Entry 4Y7N (X-ray diffraction, 3.30 A resolution); this record covers chains A and B of the 13 polymer chains in the assembly.

# Chain A
Molecule: DNA-directed RNA polymerase II subunit RPB1
Source organism: Saccharomyces cerevisiae (strain ATCC 204508 / S288c)
Notes: EC 2.7.7.6
Reference sequence: P04050 (RPB1_YEAST); residue numbers follow UniProt; this construct covers 1-1733
Sequence (1733 residues; each row starts with the number of its first residue):
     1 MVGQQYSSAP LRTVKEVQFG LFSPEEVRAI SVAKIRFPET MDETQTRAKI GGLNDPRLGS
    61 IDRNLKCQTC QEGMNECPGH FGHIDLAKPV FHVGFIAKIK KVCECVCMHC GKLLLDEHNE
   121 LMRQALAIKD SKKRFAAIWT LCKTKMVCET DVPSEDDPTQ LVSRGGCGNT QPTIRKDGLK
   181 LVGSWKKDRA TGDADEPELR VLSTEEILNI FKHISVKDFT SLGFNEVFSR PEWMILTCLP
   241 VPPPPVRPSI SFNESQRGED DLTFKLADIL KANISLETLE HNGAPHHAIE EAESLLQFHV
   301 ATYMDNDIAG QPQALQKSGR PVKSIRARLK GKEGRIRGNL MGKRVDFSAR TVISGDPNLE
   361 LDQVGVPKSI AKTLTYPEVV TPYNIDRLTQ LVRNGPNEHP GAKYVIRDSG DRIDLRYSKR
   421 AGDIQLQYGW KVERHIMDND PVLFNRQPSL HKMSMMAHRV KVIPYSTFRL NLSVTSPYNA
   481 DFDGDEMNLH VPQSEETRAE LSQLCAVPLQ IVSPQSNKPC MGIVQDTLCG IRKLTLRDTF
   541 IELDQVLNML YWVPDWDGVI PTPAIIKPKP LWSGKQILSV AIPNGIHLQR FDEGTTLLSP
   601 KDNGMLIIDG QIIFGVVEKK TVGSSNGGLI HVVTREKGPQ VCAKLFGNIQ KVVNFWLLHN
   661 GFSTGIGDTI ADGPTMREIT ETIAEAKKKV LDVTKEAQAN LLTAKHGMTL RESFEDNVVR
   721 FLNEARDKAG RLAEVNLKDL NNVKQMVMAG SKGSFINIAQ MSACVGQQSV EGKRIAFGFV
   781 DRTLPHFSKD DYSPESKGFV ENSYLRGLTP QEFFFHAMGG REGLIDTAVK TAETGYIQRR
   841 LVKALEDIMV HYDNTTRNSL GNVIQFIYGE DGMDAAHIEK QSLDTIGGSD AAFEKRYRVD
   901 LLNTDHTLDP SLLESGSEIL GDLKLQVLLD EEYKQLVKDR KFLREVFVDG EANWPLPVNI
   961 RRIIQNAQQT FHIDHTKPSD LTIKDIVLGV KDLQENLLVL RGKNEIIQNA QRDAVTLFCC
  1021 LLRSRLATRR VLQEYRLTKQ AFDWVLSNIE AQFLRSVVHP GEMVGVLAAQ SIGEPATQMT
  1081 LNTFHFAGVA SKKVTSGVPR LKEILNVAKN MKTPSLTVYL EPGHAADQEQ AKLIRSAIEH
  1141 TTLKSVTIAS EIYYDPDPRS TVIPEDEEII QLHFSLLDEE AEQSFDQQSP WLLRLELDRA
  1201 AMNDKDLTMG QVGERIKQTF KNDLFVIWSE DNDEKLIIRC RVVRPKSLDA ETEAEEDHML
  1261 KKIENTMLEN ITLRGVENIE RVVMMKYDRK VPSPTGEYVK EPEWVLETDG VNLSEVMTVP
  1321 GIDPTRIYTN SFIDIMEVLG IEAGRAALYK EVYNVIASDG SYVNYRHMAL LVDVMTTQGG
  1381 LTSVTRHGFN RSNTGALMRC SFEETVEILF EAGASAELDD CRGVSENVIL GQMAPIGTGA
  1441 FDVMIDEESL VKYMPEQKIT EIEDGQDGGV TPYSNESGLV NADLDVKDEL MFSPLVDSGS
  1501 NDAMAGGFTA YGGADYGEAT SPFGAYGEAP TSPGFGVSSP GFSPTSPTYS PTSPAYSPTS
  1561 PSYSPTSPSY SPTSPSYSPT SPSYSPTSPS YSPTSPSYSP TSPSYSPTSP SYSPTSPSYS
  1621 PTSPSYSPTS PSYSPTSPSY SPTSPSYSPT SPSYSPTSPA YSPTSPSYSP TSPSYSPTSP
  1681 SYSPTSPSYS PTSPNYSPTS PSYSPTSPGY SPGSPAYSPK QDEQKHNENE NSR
Disordered / not traced: 1-2, 149-150, 155-160, 187-198, 1082-1091, 1177-1186, 1244-1253, 1446-1733
Swiss-Prot annotation at these positions:
  - region: P248 to D260 (Lid loop), N306 to K323 (Rudder loop), P810 to E822 (Bridging helix)
  - binding site (Zn(2+)): C67, C70, C77, H80, C107, C110, C148, C167
  - binding site (Mg(2+)): D481, D483, D485
  - modified residue: T1471 (Phosphothreonine)
  - cross-link (Glycyl lysine isopeptide (Lys-Gly)): K695 (interchain with G-Cter in ubiquitin), K1246 (interchain with G-Cter in ubiquitin), K1350 (interchain with G-Cter in ubiquitin)
  - natural variant: S1653 to P1659 (deletion: In strain: A364A)
  - mutagenesis: K1246 (K1246R: Impairs ubiquitination during transcription stress)

# Chain B
Molecule: DNA-directed RNA polymerase II subunit RPB2
Source organism: Saccharomyces cerevisiae (strain ATCC 204508 / S288c)
Notes: EC 2.7.7.6
Reference sequence: P08518 (RPB2_YEAST); numbering as in UniProt (aligned over 1-1224)
Sequence (1224 residues; row label = number of the first residue in the row):
     1 MSDLANSEKY YDEDPYGFED ESAPITAEDS WAVISAFFRE KGLVSQQLDS FNQFVDYTLQ
    61 DIICEDSTLI LEQLAQHTTE SDNISRKYEI SFGKIYVTKP MVNESDGVTH ALYPQEARLR
   121 NLTYSSGLFV DVKKRTYEAI DVPGRELKYE LIAEESEDDS ESGKVFIGRL PIMLRSKNCY
   181 LSEATESDLY KLKECPFDMG GYFIINGSEK VLIAQERSAG NIVQVFKKAA PSPISHVAEI
   241 RSALEKGSRF ISTLQVKLYG REGSSARTIK ATLPYIKQDI PIVIIFRALG IIPDGEILEH
   301 ICYDVNDWQM LEMLKPCVED GFVIQDRETA LDFIGRRGTA LGIKKEKRIQ YAKDILQKEF
   361 LPHITQLEGF ESRKAFFLGY MINRLLLCAL DRKDQDDRDH FGKKRLDLAG PLLAQLFKTL
   421 FKKLTKDIFR YMQRTVEEAH DFNMKLAINA KTITSGLKYA LATGNWGEQK KAMSSRAGVS
   481 QVLNRYTYSS TLSHLRRTNT PIGRDGKLAK PRQLHNTHWG LVCPAETPEG QACGLVKNLS
   541 LMSCISVGTD PMPIITFLSE WGMEPLEDYV PHQSPDATRV FVNGVWHGVH RNPARLMETL
   601 RTLRRKGDIN PEVSMIRDIR EKELKIFTDA GRVYRPLFIV EDDESLGHKE LKVRKGHIAK
   661 LMATEYQDIE GGFEDVEEYT WSSLLNEGLV EYIDAEEEES ILIAMQPEDL EPAEANEEND
   721 LDVDPAKRIR VSHHATTFTH CEIHPSMILG VAASIIPFPD HNQSPRNTYQ SAMGKQAMGV
   781 FLTNYNVRMD TMANILYYPQ KPLGTTRAME YLKFRELPAG QNAIVAIACY SGYNQEDSMI
   841 MNQSSIDRGL FRSLFFRSYM DQEKKYGMSI TETFEKPQRT NTLRMKHGTY DKLDDDGLIA
   901 PGVRVSGEDV IIGKTTPISP DEEELGQRTA YHSKRDASTP LRSTENGIVD QVLVTTNQDG
   961 LKFVKVRVRT TKIPQIGDKF ASRHGQKGTI GITYRREDMP FTAEGIVPDL IINPHAIPSR
  1021 MTVAHLIECL LSKVAALSGN EGDASPFTDI TVEGISKLLR EHGYQSRGFE VMYNGHTGKK
  1081 LMAQIFFGPT YYQRLRHMVD DKIHARARGP MQVLTRQPVE GRSRDGGLRF GEMERDCMIA
  1141 HGAASFLKER LMEASDAFRV HICGICGLMT VIAKLNHNQF ECKGCDNKID IYQIHIPYAA
  1201 KLLFQELMAM NITPRLYTDR SRDF
Disordered / not traced: 1-19, 71-89, 135-163, 336-344, 438-445, 503-508, 669-677, 716-721, 920-932, 1222-1224
Reported in the primary citation:
  - binding site for the 29-nt DNA strand: Q531
  - conformationally variable residues (side-chain flip): Q531
  - mutagenesis - Q531A (2.6-fold): increased catalytic activity on GTP
  - mutagenesis - Q531H: unchanged catalytic activity on GTP

# Interface between chain A and chain B
Contacting residue pairs - 398 pairs, chain A then chain B:
  Q4(A) - F1158(B)
  Q4(A) - R1159(B)  hydrogen bond (side chain-backbone)
  Q5(A) - R1159(B)  hydrogen bond (backbone-side chain)
  Y6(A) - R1159(B)
  Y6(A) - L1175(B)
  S7(A) - R1159(B)
  S7(A) - H1161(B)  hydrogen bond
  S7(A) - L1175(B)
  S7(A) - Q1193(B)
  S8(A) - N1178(B)
  A9(A) - I1191(B)  hydrophobic
  A9(A) - Q1193(B)
  P10(A) - I1191(B)
  P10(A) - Q1193(B)  hydrogen bond (backbone-backbone)
  L11(A) - Q1193(B)
  L11(A) - H1195(B)
  R12(A) - Y1192(B)  hydrogen bond
  R12(A) - Q1193(B)  hydrogen bond (backbone-backbone)
  R12(A) - I1194(B)
  R12(A) - T1218(B)
  T13(A) - T1218(B)
  V14(A) - Y1217(B)
  K15(A) - Y1217(B)  hydrogen bond (backbone-backbone)
  K15(A) - T1218(B)  hydrogen bond (side chain-backbone)
  K15(A) - D1219(B)
  K15(A) - R1220(B)  hydrogen bond (backbone-side chain)
  E16(A) - R1215(B)
  E16(A) - Y1217(B)  hydrogen bond (backbone-backbone)
  E16(A) - D1219(B)
  E16(A) - S1221(B)
  V17(A) - R1215(B)
  Q18(A) - T1213(B)
  Q18(A) - R1215(B)  hydrogen bond (backbone-backbone)
  Q18(A) - Y1217(B)
  F19(A) - T1213(B)
  G20(A) - I1212(B)
  G20(A) - T1213(B)  hydrogen bond (backbone-backbone)
  L21(A) - N1211(B)
  L21(A) - T1213(B)  hydrogen bond (backbone-side chain)
  F22(A) - L1168(B)  hydrophobic
  F22(A) - M1208(B)  hydrophobic
  F22(A) - N1211(B)  hydrogen bond (backbone-backbone)
  F22(A) - T1213(B)
  E26(A) - C1166(B)
  E26(A) - R1215(B)  salt bridge
  A29(A) - K1183(B)  hydrogen bond (backbone-side chain)
  I30(A) - L1168(B)  hydrophobic
  I30(A) - T1170(B)
  I30(A) - K1183(B)
  I30(A) - G1184(B)
  S31(A) - K1183(B)  hydrogen bond (backbone-side chain)
  T69(A) - K1174(B)
  C70(A) - K1174(B)
  Q71(A) - N1176(B)
  E72(A) - L1175(B)
  M74(A) - R1116(B)  hydrogen bond (backbone-side chain)
  N75(A) - R1116(B)  hydrogen bond (backbone-side chain)
  E76(A) - F1158(B)
  E76(A) - R1159(B)  salt bridge
  P78(A) - K1201(B)
  P78(A) - Q1205(B)  hydrogen bond (backbone-side chain)
  G79(A) - Q1205(B)  hydrogen bond (backbone-side chain)
  H80(A) - V1171(B)
  F81(A) - Q1205(B)
  F81(A) - M1208(B)  hydrophobic
  F81(A) - A1209(B)
  H92(A) - M1210(B)
  H92(A) - N1211(B)
  L236(A) - N1211(B)
  C238(A) - N1211(B)
  P240(A) - M1208(B)
  P240(A) - A1209(B)  hydrophobic
  P240(A) - N1211(B)
  P242(A) - A1209(B)  hydrophobic
  P245(A) - L1114(B)
  P245(A) - Y1198(B)
  P245(A) - K1201(B)
  V246(A) - L1114(B)
  V246(A) - Q1205(B)
  V246(A) - E1206(B)
  E254(A) - I918(B)
  Y303(A) - A1209(B)
  M304(A) - M1210(B)  hydrophobic
  R320(A) - K471(B)
  I325(A) - E1206(B)
  I325(A) - M1210(B)  hydrophobic
  R328(A) - E1206(B)  salt bridge
  L329(A) - E1206(B)
  L329(A) - M1210(B)  hydrophobic
  R335(A) - L1202(B)
  R335(A) - E1206(B)  salt bridge
  I336(A) - L1203(B)  hydrophobic
  R337(A) - R1129(B)  hydrogen bond (backbone-side chain)
  R337(A) - E1132(B)  salt bridge
  G338(A) - R1129(B)
  N339(A) - T1115(B)
  N339(A) - Q1117(B)  hydrogen bond
  N339(A) - A1199(B)
  L340(A) - A1199(B)  hydrophobic
  L340(A) - A1200(B)
  L340(A) - L1203(B)  hydrophobic
  M341(A) - E1132(B)
  M341(A) - R1135(B)
  G342(A) - F1130(B)
  K343(A) - F1130(B)  hydrogen bond (backbone-backbone)
  K343(A) - L1151(B)  hydrogen bond (side chain-backbone)
  K343(A) - S1155(B)
  K343(A) - D1156(B)  salt bridge
  K343(A) - P1197(B)
  R344(A) - P1118(B)
  R344(A) - V1119(B)
  R344(A) - E1120(B)  salt bridge
  R344(A) - G1127(B)  hydrogen bond (side chain-backbone)
  R344(A) - L1128(B)
  R344(A) - R1129(B)
  R344(A) - S1155(B)  hydrogen bond (backbone-side chain)
  V345(A) - P1118(B)
  V345(A) - G1127(B)
  V345(A) - L1128(B)  hydrogen bond (backbone-backbone)
  V345(A) - R1150(B)
  V345(A) - A1154(B)  hydrophobic
  D346(A) - R1106(B)  salt bridge
  D346(A) - A1107(B)
  D346(A) - R1108(B)
  D346(A) - P1118(B)
  D346(A) - R1150(B)  hydrogen bond (backbone-side chain)
  D346(A) - A1154(B)
  D346(A) - S1155(B)
  F347(A) - R1106(B)  hydrogen bond (backbone-backbone)
  F347(A) - A1107(B)  hydrogen bond (backbone-backbone)
  F347(A) - R1150(B)  hydrogen bond (backbone-side chain)
  S348(A) - A1105(B)
  S348(A) - R1106(B)  hydrogen bond (backbone-backbone)
  S348(A) - G1127(B)
  S348(A) - L1128(B)  hydrogen bond (side chain-backbone)
  A349(A) - H1104(B)
  A349(A) - A1105(B)  hydrophobic
  A349(A) - L1128(B)
  R350(A) - I1103(B)
  R350(A) - H1104(B)  hydrogen bond (backbone-backbone)
  R350(A) - L1128(B)
  T351(A) - I1103(B)
  V352(A) - G977(B)
  G355(A) - Y833(B)
  D356(A) - Y833(B)  hydrogen bond
  P357(A) - S831(B)
  P357(A) - G832(B)
  P357(A) - Y833(B)
  N358(A) - Y833(B)
  I370(A) - I1103(B)  hydrophobic
  I370(A) - A1105(B)  hydrophobic
  T373(A) - A1107(B)
  L374(A) - R1106(B)
  R412(A) - R1108(B)
  E433(A) - R1108(B)  salt bridge
  L443(A) - M1138(B)  hydrophobic
  L443(A) - F1146(B)  hydrophobic
  N445(A) - E1134(B)
  Q447(A) - E1134(B)
  S449(A) - M1133(B)
  S449(A) - E1134(B)  hydrogen bond
  S449(A) - C1137(B)
  H451(A) - C1137(B)  hydrogen bond (backbone-side chain)
  K452(A) - C1137(B)
  K452(A) - A1140(B)
  K452(A) - H1141(B)  hydrogen bond (backbone-side chain)
  M455(A) - F1130(B)  hydrophobic
  M455(A) - E1134(B)
  M455(A) - C1137(B)  hydrophobic
  M455(A) - M1138(B)  hydrophobic
  M455(A) - H1141(B)  hydrogen bond (backbone-side chain)
  S466(A) - Q975(B)  hydrogen bond
  S466(A) - V1099(B)
  S466(A) - D1100(B)  hydrogen bond
  S466(A) - I1103(B)
  T467(A) - I976(B)
  T467(A) - G977(B)
  R469(A) - Y833(B)
  R469(A) - I976(B)
  R469(A) - G991(B)  hydrogen bond (side chain-backbone)
  L472(A) - Q835(B)
  T475(A) - E836(B)
  D481(A) - E836(B)
  F482(A) - Q835(B)
  F482(A) - E836(B)  hydrogen bond (backbone-backbone)
  F482(A) - D837(B)
  F482(A) - S838(B)
  F482(A) - T989(B)  hydrogen bond (backbone-backbone)
  D483(A) - D837(B)  hydrogen bond (backbone-backbone)
  D483(A) - K979(B)
  D483(A) - K987(B)
  D483(A) - G988(B)
  D483(A) - T989(B)
  G484(A) - T989(B)
  E486(A) - K1102(B)  salt bridge
  N488(A) - L1128(B)
  H490(A) - F1130(B)
  H490(A) - R1150(B)  hydrogen bond
  V491(A) - R1150(B)  hydrogen bond (backbone-side chain)
  P492(A) - E1149(B)
  Q493(A) - E1149(B)  hydrogen bond (backbone-side chain)
  S494(A) - E1149(B)  hydrogen bond (backbone-side chain)
  T497(A) - F1146(B)
  T497(A) - E1149(B)
  E500(A) - A1143(B)
  E500(A) - A1144(B)  hydrogen bond (side chain-backbone)
  E500(A) - S1145(B)  hydrogen bond (side chain-backbone)
  E500(A) - F1146(B)  hydrogen bond (side chain-backbone)
  L501(A) - F1146(B)  hydrophobic
  C505(A) - M1138(B)  hydrophobic
  C505(A) - H1141(B)
  Q510(A) - H1141(B)  hydrogen bond
  V524(A) - Q835(B)
  Q525(A) - Q835(B)
  Q525(A) - E836(B)  hydrogen bond
  Q525(A) - N1013(B)
  Q525(A) - H1015(B)  hydrogen bond
  D526(A) - C829(B)  hydrogen bond
  D526(A) - G832(B)
  D526(A) - Q835(B)  hydrogen bond (backbone-side chain)
  D526(A) - N1013(B)  hydrogen bond
  D526(A) - H1015(B)  salt bridge
  C529(A) - H1015(B)
  L657(A) - C829(B)  hydrophobic
  L658(A) - Y830(B)
  L658(A) - N1074(B)  hydrogen bond (backbone-side chain)
  H659(A) - N1074(B)  hydrogen bond
  H659(A) - T1077(B)
  H659(A) - K1080(B)
  H659(A) - L1081(B)
  N660(A) - L1081(B)
  N660(A) - M1082(B)  hydrogen bond (backbone-backbone)
  N660(A) - A1083(B)  hydrogen bond (backbone-backbone)
  G661(A) - A1083(B)
  F662(A) - A828(B)
  F662(A) - C829(B)  hydrogen bond (backbone-backbone)
  F662(A) - A1083(B)
  S663(A) - I827(B)  hydrogen bond (side chain-backbone)
  S663(A) - Q1084(B)
  S663(A) - I1085(B)
  S663(A) - F1086(B)  hydrogen bond (side chain-backbone)
  T664(A) - I827(B)
  T664(A) - P1014(B)
  T664(A) - F1086(B)
  G665(A) - L1026(B)
  G665(A) - F1069(B)
  G665(A) - F1086(B)
  I666(A) - L1026(B)  hydrophobic
  I666(A) - L1030(B)  hydrophobic
  I666(A) - R1067(B)
  I666(A) - F1086(B)  hydrophobic
  G667(A) - R1067(B)
  I670(A) - R1067(B)
  N742(A) - F1069(B)
  V743(A) - P1018(B)  hydrophobic
  M746(A) - P1014(B)
  M746(A) - H1015(B)
  S751(A) - H1015(B)  hydrogen bond
  K752(A) - H1015(B)
  K752(A) - P1018(B)
  K752(A) - S1019(B)  hydrogen bond
  K752(A) - R1020(B)
  N757(A) - P1018(B)
  N757(A) - S1019(B)
  N757(A) - M1021(B)  hydrogen bond
  Q760(A) - M1021(B)
  M761(A) - M1021(B)  hydrophobic
  M761(A) - V1023(B)  hydrophobic
  V770(A) - Q513(B)
  E771(A) - K510(B)
  A776(A) - N516(B)
  G778(A) - D397(B)
  G778(A) - H400(B)
  G778(A) - H515(B)
  G778(A) - N516(B)
  F779(A) - N516(B)
  F779(A) - T517(B)
  F779(A) - E698(B)
  F779(A) - E699(B)
  V780(A) - E699(B)  hydrogen bond (backbone-side chain)
  R782(A) - E698(B)  hydrogen bond (side chain-backbone)
  R782(A) - E699(B)  hydrogen bond (side chain-backbone)
  R782(A) - S700(B)
  R782(A) - I701(B)  hydrogen bond (side chain-backbone)
  R782(A) - L702(B)
  T783(A) - N516(B)  hydrogen bond (backbone-side chain)
  P785(A) - E698(B)
  P785(A) - I701(B)
  P785(A) - L702(B)
  P785(A) - I703(B)  hydrogen bond (backbone-backbone)
  H786(A) - W519(B)
  H786(A) - I703(B)
  H786(A) - M705(B)
  H786(A) - E742(B)  salt bridge
  F787(A) - L702(B)
  S788(A) - A735(B)
  K789(A) - R620(B)
  E795(A) - V731(B)
  E801(A) - I729(B)
  N802(A) - R728(B)
  N802(A) - I729(B)  hydrogen bond (side chain-backbone)
  Y804(A) - H761(B)  hydrogen bond (backbone-side chain)
  Y804(A) - N762(B)
  Y804(A) - Q763(B)
  Y804(A) - M1021(B)  hydrophobic
  Y804(A) - V1023(B)  hydrophobic
  L805(A) - H761(B)  hydrogen bond (backbone-side chain)
  R806(A) - P725(B)
  R806(A) - A726(B)
  R806(A) - K727(B)
  R806(A) - R728(B)
  R806(A) - I729(B)
  R806(A) - H761(B)
  G807(A) - R728(B)
  G807(A) - D760(B)
  G807(A) - H761(B)
  L808(A) - R728(B)  hydrogen bond (backbone-side chain)
  L808(A) - D760(B)  hydrogen bond (backbone-backbone)
  T809(A) - R728(B)
  T809(A) - I729(B)
  P810(A) - W519(B)
  P810(A) - M705(B)  hydrophobic
  P810(A) - P745(B)  hydrophobic
  P810(A) - F1047(B)
  Q811(A) - M705(B)  hydrogen bond
  F813(A) - I748(B)  hydrophobic
  F813(A) - L749(B)  hydrophobic
  F813(A) - P759(B)
  F813(A) - N767(B)
  F813(A) - F1047(B)  hydrophobic
  F814(A) - L514(B)  hydrophobic
  F814(A) - N516(B)
  F814(A) - W519(B)  hydrophobic
  H816(A) - Q763(B)
  H816(A) - S764(B)  hydrogen bond (backbone-side chain)
  A817(A) - L514(B)  hydrophobic
  A817(A) - P524(B)  hydrophobic
  A817(A) - S764(B)
  M818(A) - L514(B)
  M818(A) - N516(B)
  G820(A) - S764(B)
  R821(A) - R512(B)  hydrogen bond (side chain-backbone)
  R821(A) - P524(B)  hydrogen bond (side chain-backbone)
  R821(A) - T527(B)
  R821(A) - G534(B)
  E822(A) - Q513(B)
  L824(A) - P765(B)  hydrophobic
  L824(A) - T768(B)
  L824(A) - Y769(B)
  I825(A) - R512(B)
  I825(A) - Q513(B)
  I825(A) - C533(B)  hydrophobic
  A828(A) - G530(B)
  R839(A) - E1132(B)  salt bridge
  V842(A) - D1136(B)
  K843(A) - E1132(B)
  K843(A) - R1135(B)
  E846(A) - R1135(B)  salt bridge
  M1063(A) - I1139(B)
  V1066(A) - D1136(B)
  V1066(A) - I1139(B)  hydrophobic
  Q1070(A) - D1136(B)
  Q1070(A) - C1137(B)
  K1144(A) - E262(B)  salt bridge
  K1261(A) - K315(B)
  N1265(A) - G263(B)  hydrogen bond (side chain-backbone)
  N1265(A) - S265(B)  hydrogen bond
  E1269(A) - E262(B)
  L1409(A) - L1207(B)  hydrophobic
  L1409(A) - I1212(B)
  F1410(A) - M1210(B)  hydrophobic
  F1410(A) - I1212(B)  hydrophobic
  D1420(A) - R1220(B)  hydrogen bond (backbone-side chain)
  V1424(A) - I1139(B)  hydrophobic
  V1428(A) - R1135(B)
  V1428(A) - L1151(B)  hydrophobic
  I1429(A) - P1197(B)
  I1429(A) - A1200(B)
  L1430(A) - H1195(B)
  L1430(A) - I1196(B)
  L1430(A) - P1197(B)
  L1430(A) - F1204(B)  hydrophobic
  G1431(A) - K1148(B)
  G1431(A) - M1152(B)
  G1431(A) - P1197(B)
  Q1432(A) - K1148(B)
  M1433(A) - A1144(B)  hydrophobic
  M1433(A) - S1145(B)  hydrogen bond
  M1433(A) - K1148(B)
  A1434(A) - A1144(B)
  I1436(A) - I1139(B)
  I1436(A) - G1142(B)
  I1436(A) - A1144(B)
  G1437(A) - G1142(B)
  T1438(A) - G1142(B)  hydrogen bond (backbone-backbone)
  T1438(A) - A1144(B)
  T1438(A) - S1145(B)
  G1439(A) - A1144(B)
Also at the interface, not in a pair above, chain A (218 interface residues in all): V27, R28, V32, F228, W233, P243, P248, R326, I353, S354, S369, K403, P448, Y465, L504, T527, E542, Q545, N654, D668, G753, I775, D781, L784, E812, S1401, V1406, G1413, R1422, S1425
Also at the interface, not in a pair above, chain B (202 interface residues in all): A472, H518, A704, R730, N834, Y866, I990, I992, T993, I1017, I1027, V1052, E1053, H1076, K1079, G1109, G1131, L1147, E1153, V1160, I1172, A1173, H1177, F1180, P1214, L1216

# Summary
218 residues of chain A face 202 of chain B across their interface, with 88 hydrogen bonds and 15 salt
bridges. Among the polar pairs are E26(A)-R1215(B), E76(A)-R1159(B) and R328(A)-E1206(B). The paper reports a
binding site for the 29-nt DNA strand at Q531(B); Q531A of chain B increases catalytic activity on GTP.
Chain A is DNA-directed RNA polymerase II subunit RPB1 and chain B is DNA-directed RNA polymerase II subunit
RPB2, both from Saccharomyces cerevisiae (strain ATCC 204508 / S288c); the structure, The Structure Insight
into 5-Carboxycytosine Recognition by RNA Polymerase II during Transcription Elongation, was determined by
X-ray diffraction together with 4Y52 from the same study.
